7Z11 - chains C and G of the 7 polymer chains in the assembly; structure by electron microscopy, 3.20 A resolution.

== Chain C ==
Molecule: ATPase family gene 2 protein
Organism: Saccharomyces cerevisiae S288C
Notes: EC 3.6.4.10
UniProt: P32794 (AFG2_YEAST); numbering as in UniProt (aligned over 1-780)
Amino-acid sequence (780 residues; row label = number of the first residue in the row):
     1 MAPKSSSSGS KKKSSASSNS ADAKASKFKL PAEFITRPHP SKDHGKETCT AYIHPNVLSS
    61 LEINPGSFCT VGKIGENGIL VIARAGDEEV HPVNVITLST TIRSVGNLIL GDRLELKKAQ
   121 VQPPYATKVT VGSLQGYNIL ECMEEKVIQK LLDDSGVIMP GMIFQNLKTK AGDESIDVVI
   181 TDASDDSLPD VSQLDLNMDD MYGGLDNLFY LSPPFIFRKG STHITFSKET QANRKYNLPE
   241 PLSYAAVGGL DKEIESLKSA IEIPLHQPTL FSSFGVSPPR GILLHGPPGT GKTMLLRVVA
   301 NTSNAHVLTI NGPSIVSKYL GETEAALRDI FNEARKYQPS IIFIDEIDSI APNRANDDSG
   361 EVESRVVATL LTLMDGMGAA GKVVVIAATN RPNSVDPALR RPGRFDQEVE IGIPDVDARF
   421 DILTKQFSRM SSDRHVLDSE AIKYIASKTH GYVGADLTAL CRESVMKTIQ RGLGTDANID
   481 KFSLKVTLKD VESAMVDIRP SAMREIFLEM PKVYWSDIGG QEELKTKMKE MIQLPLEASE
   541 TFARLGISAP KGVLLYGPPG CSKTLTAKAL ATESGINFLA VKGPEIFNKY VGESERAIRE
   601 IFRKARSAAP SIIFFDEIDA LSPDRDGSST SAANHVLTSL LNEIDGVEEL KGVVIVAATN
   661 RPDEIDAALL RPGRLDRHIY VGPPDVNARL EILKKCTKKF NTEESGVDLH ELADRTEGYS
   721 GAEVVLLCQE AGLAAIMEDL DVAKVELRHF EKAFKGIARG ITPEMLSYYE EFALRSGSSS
Disordered / not traced: 1-26, 187-206, 778-780
Residues lining bound ligands:
  - ATP-gamma-S (AGS; phosphothiophosphoric acid-adenylate ester), molecule 1: Ala246, Val247, Gly248, Pro287, Pro288, Gly289, Thr290, Gly291, Lys292, Thr293, Met294, Asp345, Glu346, Ile422, Gln426, Gly454, Ala455, Thr458
  - ATP-gamma-S (AGS), molecule 2: Asp375, Ala398, Arg401, Arg404
  - ATP-gamma-S (AGS), molecule 3: Asp517, Ile518, Gly519, Pro558, Pro559, Gly560, Cys561, Ser562, Lys563, Thr564, Leu565, Glu617, Asn660, Ile692, Gly721, Ala722, Val725
  - ATP-gamma-S (AGS), molecule 4: Asp645, Ala668, Arg671, Arg674
Swiss-Prot annotation at these positions:
  - binding site (ATP): Gly286 to Thr293, Gly557 to Thr564
Reported in the primary citation:
  - binding site for peptide substrate (chain G): Tyr319, Tyr590

== Chain G ==
Molecule: peptide substrate
Organism: Saccharomyces cerevisiae S288C
Amino-acid sequence (20 residues; numbered -4 to 15; the number before each row is that of its first residue; numbers below 1 keep their minus sign (UNK-4 is residue -4); X marks 20 residues of unknown identity (built as UNK)):
    -4 XXXXXXXXXX XXXXXXXXXX

== How chain C and chain G interact ==
Interface residues of chain C (facing chain G), 6 residues: Lys318, Tyr319, Leu320, Lys589, Tyr590, Val591

== Summary ==
No residue of chain C is in contact with chain G. Chain C binds 4 copies of ATP-gamma-S. From UniProt: 16
ATP-binding residues on chain C. The paper reports a binding site for peptide substrate (chain G) at Tyr319(C)
and Tyr590(C).
Here chain C is ATPase family gene 2 protein and chain G is peptide substrate, both from Saccharomyces
cerevisiae S288C. Entry 7Z11 (Structure of substrate bound DRG1 (AFG2)) was determined by electron microscopy.
